3S8L - chains A and B; structure by X-ray diffraction, 1.71 A resolution.

[Chain A]
Molecule: Growth factor receptor-bound protein 2
From: Homo sapiens
UniProtKB: P62993 (GRB2_HUMAN); residues 53-163 here = UniProt positions 53-163
Chain sequence (117 residues; each row starts with the number of its first residue):
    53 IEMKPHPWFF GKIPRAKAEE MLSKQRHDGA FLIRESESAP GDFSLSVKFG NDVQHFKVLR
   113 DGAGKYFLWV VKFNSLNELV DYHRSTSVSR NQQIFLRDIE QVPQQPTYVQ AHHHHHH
Disordered / not traced: 53, 155-169
Sequence notes: expression tag (164-169)
Swiss-Prot annotation at these positions:
  - modified residue: Lys109 (N6-acetyllysine)
  - cross-link: Lys109 (Glycyl lysine isopeptide (Lys-Gly) (interchain with G-Cter in ubiquitin))
  - mutagenesis: Glu89 (E89K: No effect on the interaction with SOS1), Ser90 (S90N: No effect on the interaction with SOS1), Lys109 (K109R: Loss of polyubiquitination), Val123 (V123P: Strong loss of clustering of phospho-LAT at the T-cell plasma membrane)

[Chain B]
Molecule: pYAc4cN
Chain sequence (5 residues; numbered 1 to 5; the number before each row is that of its first residue):
     1 XYXNX
Modified residues: ACE (acetyl group) at position 1, 192 (1-aminocyclobutanecarboxlic acid) at position 3, NH2 (amino group) at position 5; Tyr2 (o-phosphotyrosine; PTR)

[Interface between chain A and chain B]
Pairs across the interface (18):
  Arg67(A) - ACE_1(B)  hydrogen bond (side chain-backbone)
  Arg67(A) - Tyr2(B)
  Arg86(A) - Tyr2(B)
  Ser88(A) - Tyr2(B)
  Ser90(A) - Tyr2(B)
  Ser96(A) - Tyr2(B)
  His107(A) - ACE_1(B)
  His107(A) - Tyr2(B)
  His107(A) - 192_3(B)  hydrogen bond (backbone-backbone)
  Phe108(A) - Tyr2(B)
  Phe108(A) - 192_3(B)
  Phe108(A) - Asn4(B)
  Lys109(A) - Tyr2(B)
  Lys109(A) - Asn4(B)  hydrogen bond (backbone-side chain)
  Lys109(A) - NH2_5(B)
  Leu120(A) - Asn4(B)  hydrogen bond (backbone-side chain)
  Trp121(A) - 192_3(B)
  Trp121(A) - Asn4(B)
Other interface residues (no listed pair), chain A (12 interface residues in all): Gln106, Leu111

[Overview]
12 residues of chain A and 5 residues of chain B are in contact; the contacts include 4 hydrogen bonds. Polar
contacts include Arg67(A)-ACE_1(B), Lys109(A)-Asn4(B) and Leu120(A)-Asn4(B). Curated annotation (UniProt)
lists 4 mutagenesis sites on chain A.
Here chain A is Growth factor receptor-bound protein 2 (Homo sapiens) and chain B is pYAc4cN. Entry 3S8L
(Protein-Ligand Interactions: Thermodynamic Effects Associated with Increasing Hydrophobic Surface Area) was
determined by X-ray diffraction together with 3OV1, 3OVE, 3S8N and 3S8O from the same study.
